Entry 2OI3 (solution NMR); this record covers chains A and B.

[Chain A]
Protein: Tyrosine-protein kinase HCK
From: Homo sapiens
Notes: EC 2.7.10.2; fragment: SH3 domain, residues 60-140
UniProtKB: P08631 (HCK_HUMAN); residues 6-86 here correspond to UniProt positions 60-140 (UniProt number = residue number + 54)
Amino-acid sequence (86 residues; numbered 1 to 86; the number before each row is that of its first residue):
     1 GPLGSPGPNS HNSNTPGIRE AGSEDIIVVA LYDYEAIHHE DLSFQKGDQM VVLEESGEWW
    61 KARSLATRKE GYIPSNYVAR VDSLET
Differences from the reference sequence: cloning artifact (1-5)

[Chain B]
Protein: artificial peptide PD1
Amino-acid sequence (14 residues; numbered 87 to 100; the number before each row is that of its first residue):
    87 XHSKYPLPPL PSLX
Modified positions: ACE (acetyl group) at position 87; NH2 (amino group) at position 100

[How chain A and chain B interact]
Residue-residue contacts (31; chain A residue first):
  Y32(A) with L96(B); P97(B); L99(B)
  I37(A) with P94(B); P95(B)
  H38(A) with K90(B); Y91(B)
  H39(A) with K90(B)
  E40(A) with K90(B)
  D41(A) with K90(B)
  E54(A) with ACE_87(B)
  S56(A) with ACE_87(B)
  G57(A) with H88(B)
  E58(A) with H88(B); S89(B); P92(B); L93(B)
  W59(A) with ACE_87(B); H88(B); K90(B); Y91(B); P94(B)
  Y72(A) with H88(B)
  P74(A) with P94(B)
  S75(A) with L93(B)
  N76(A) with L93(B); P94(B); L96(B)
  Y77(A) with P94(B); P95(B); L96(B)
Other interface residues (no listed pair), chain A (18 interface residues in all): Y34, E55

[In short]
The interface between chain A and chain B involves 18 residues on one side and 12 on the other.
Chain A is Tyrosine-protein kinase HCK (Homo sapiens) and chain B is artificial peptide PD1; the structure,
NMR Structure Analysis of the Hematopoetic Cell Kinase SH3 Domain complexed with an artificial high affinity
..., was determined by solution NMR, deposited together with 2OJ2.
